8C0F - chains D and E of the 6 polymer chains in the assembly; structure by X-ray diffraction, 2.10 A resolution.

# Chain D
Name: Tubulin beta-2B chain
Source organism: Bos taurus
Reference sequence: Q6B856 (TBB2B_BOVIN); the author numbering skips numbers that UniProt does not, so the offset changes along the chain: 1-42 = UniProt 1-42; 45-360 = UniProt 43-358; 369-455 = UniProt 359-445
Chain sequence (445 residues; row label = number of the first residue in the row; note: 10 numbers in that range are skipped by the numbering (no residue carries them; nothing is unmodelled there)):
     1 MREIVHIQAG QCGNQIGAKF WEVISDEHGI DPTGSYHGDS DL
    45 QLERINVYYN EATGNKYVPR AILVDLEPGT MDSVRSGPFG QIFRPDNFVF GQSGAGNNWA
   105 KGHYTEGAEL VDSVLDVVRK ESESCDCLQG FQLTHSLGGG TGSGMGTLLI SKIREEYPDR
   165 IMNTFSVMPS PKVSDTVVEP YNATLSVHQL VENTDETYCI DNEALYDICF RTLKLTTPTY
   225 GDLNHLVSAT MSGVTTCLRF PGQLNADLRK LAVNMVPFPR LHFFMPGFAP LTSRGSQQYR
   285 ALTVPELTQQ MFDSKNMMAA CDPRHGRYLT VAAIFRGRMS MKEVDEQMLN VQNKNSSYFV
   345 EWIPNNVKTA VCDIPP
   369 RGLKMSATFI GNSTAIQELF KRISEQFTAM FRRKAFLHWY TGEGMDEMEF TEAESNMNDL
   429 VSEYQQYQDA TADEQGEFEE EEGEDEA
Not modelled in the structure: 1, 276-285, 442-455
Ion coordination: Mg2+: Q11 (together with GDP)
Small-molecule neighbours: GDP (guanosine-5'-diphosphate): G10, Q11, C12, Q15, I16, D69, A99, N101, S140, G142, G143, G144, T145, G146, V171, P173, V177, S178, E183, N206, L209, Y224, L227, N228
Reported in the primary citation:
  - binding site for the ligand SOZ: V238, C241, L242, L248, K254, L255, N258, M259, T314, A316, I318, K352

# Chain E
Name: Stathmin-4
Source organism: Rattus norvegicus
Reference sequence: P63043 (STMN4_RAT); residues 5-145 here correspond to UniProt positions 49-189 (UniProt number = residue number + 44)
Chain sequence (143 residues; numbered 3 to 145; the number before each row is that of its first residue):
     3 MADMEVIELN KCTSGQSFEV ILKPPSFDGV PEFNASLPRR RDPSLEEIQK KLEAAEERRK
    63 YQEAELLKHL AEKREHEREV IQKAIEENNN FIKMAKEKLA QKMESNKENR EAHLAAMLER
   123 LQEKDKHAEE VRKNKELKEE ASR
Not modelled in the structure: 3-5, 28-43, 144-145
Construct notes: initiating methionine (3); expression tag (4)

# How chain D and chain E interact
Pairs across the interface (27):
  Y108(D) - H129(E)  hydrogen bond
  Y108(D) - A130(E)  hydrophobic
  Y108(D) - V133(E)  hydrophobic
  Y108(D) - R134(E)  hydrogen bond (backbone-side chain)
  T109(D) - K137(E)
  A112(D) - R134(E)
  S155(D) - L123(E)
  S155(D) - K126(E)
  K156(D) - D127(E)  salt bridge
  R158(D) - L123(E)
  E159(D) - L120(E)
  E159(D) - L123(E)
  E159(D) - D127(E)
  P162(D) - M119(E)
  D163(D) - R112(E)
  Q193(D) - K126(E)  hydrogen bond
  N197(D) - L123(E)
  N197(D) - K126(E)
  T409(D) - K140(E)  hydrogen bond
  G410(D) - K137(E)
  E411(D) - V133(E)
  E411(D) - K137(E)  salt bridge
  G412(D) - V133(E)
  G412(D) - N136(E)
  G412(D) - K137(E)
  M413(D) - V133(E)
  E417(D) - H129(E)  salt bridge
Also at the interface, not in a pair above, chain E (16 interface residues in all): L116, Q124, E141

# Overview
Chain D and chain E form an interface of 17 and 16 residues respectively; the contacts include 4 hydrogen
bonds and 3 salt bridges. Polar pairs include K156(D)-D127(E), E411(D)-K137(E) and E417(D)-H129(E). Ligands of
chain D: GDP. From the paper: a binding site for the ligand SOZ at V238(D), C241(D) and L242(D) among others.
Here chain D is Tubulin beta-2B chain (Bos taurus) and chain E is Stathmin-4 (Rattus norvegicus). Entry 8C0F
(Tubulin-PTC596 complex) was determined by X-ray diffraction.
